Entry 3MX8 (X-ray diffraction, 2.10 A resolution); this record covers chain A.

Chain A:
Name: Ribonuclease pancreatic, LINKER, Ribonuclease pancreatic
Source organism: Bos taurus
Notes: EC 3.1.27.5
UniProtKB: P61823 (RNAS1_BOVIN); the construct has insertions or renumbered stretches relative to UniProt, so the offset changes along the chain: 1-124 = UniProt 27-150; 129-252 = UniProt 27-150
Chain sequence (252 residues; each row starts with the number of its first residue):
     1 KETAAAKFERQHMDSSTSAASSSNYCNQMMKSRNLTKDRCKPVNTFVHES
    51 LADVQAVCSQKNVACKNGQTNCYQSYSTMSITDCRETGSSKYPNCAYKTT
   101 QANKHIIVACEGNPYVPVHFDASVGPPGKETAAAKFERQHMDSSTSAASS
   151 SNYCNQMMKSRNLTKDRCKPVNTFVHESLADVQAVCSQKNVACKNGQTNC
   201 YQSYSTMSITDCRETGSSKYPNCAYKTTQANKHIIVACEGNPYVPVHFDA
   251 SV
Disulfide bonds: Cys-26/Cys-84, Cys-40/Cys-95, Cys-58/Cys-110, Cys-65/Cys-72, Cys-154/Cys-212, Cys-168/Cys-223, Cys-186/Cys-238, Cys-193/Cys-200
Curated features (UniProtKB/Swiss-Prot):
  - active site: His-12 (Proton acceptor), His-119 (Proton donor), His-140 (Proton acceptor), His-247 (Proton donor)
  - binding site (substrate): Lys-7, Arg-10, Lys-41 to Thr-45, Lys-66, Arg-85, Lys-135, Arg-138, Lys-169 to Thr-173, Lys-194, Arg-213
  - glycosylation: Lys-1 (N-linked (Glc) (glycation) lysine), Lys-7 (N-linked (Glc) (glycation) lysine), Asn-34 (N-linked (GlcNAc...) asparagine), Lys-37 (N-linked (Glc) (glycation) lysine), Lys-41 (N-linked (Glc) (glycation) lysine), Lys-129 (N-linked (Glc) (glycation) lysine), Lys-135 (N-linked (Glc) (glycation) lysine), Asn-162 (N-linked (GlcNAc...) asparagine), Lys-165 (N-linked (Glc) (glycation) lysine), Lys-169 (N-linked (Glc) (glycation) lysine)

Summary:
UniProt lists 4 active-site residues and 18 substrate-binding residues.
Chain A is Ribonuclease pancreatic, LINKER, Ribonuclease pancreatic (Bos taurus); the structure, Crystal
structure of ribonuclease A tandem enzymes and their interaction with the cytosolic ribonuclease inhibitor,
was determined by X-ray diffraction, deposited together with 3MWQ and 3MWR.
